Entry 2V6A (X-ray diffraction, 1.50 A resolution); this record covers chains I and O of the 16 polymer chains in the assembly.

Chain I (and O):
Name: Ribulose bisphosphate carboxylase small chain 1
From: Chlamydomonas reinhardtii
Notes: EC 4.1.1.39; chain O of this document is another copy of the same molecule, construct and numbering; everything in this record applies to it too
UniProt: P00873 (RBS1_CHLRE); residues 1-140 here correspond to UniProt positions 46-185 (UniProt number = residue number + 45)
Chain sequence (140 residues; row label = number of the first residue in the row):
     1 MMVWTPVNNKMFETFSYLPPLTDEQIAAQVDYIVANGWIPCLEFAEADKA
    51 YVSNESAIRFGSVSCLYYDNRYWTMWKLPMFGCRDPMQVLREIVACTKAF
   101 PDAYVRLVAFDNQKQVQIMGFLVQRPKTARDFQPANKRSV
Modified residues: Met-1 (n-methyl methionine; MME)

Chain I / chain O interface:
Pairs across the interface (17):
  Met-1(I) with Lys-77(O)
  Val-3(I) with Trp-76(O), hydrophobic; Lys-77(O)
  Thr-5(I) with Phe-100(O)
  Pro-6(I) with Phe-44(O), hydrophobic; Thr-74(O)
  Asn-54(I) with Ile-58(O); Arg-59(O), hydrogen bond
  Glu-55(I) with Ile-58(O)
  Ala-57(I) with Ile-58(O)
  Ile-58(I) with Ile-58(O)
  Ser-62(I) with Gly-61(O)
  Ser-64(I) with Arg-59(O), hydrogen bond (side chain-backbone)
  Tyr-67(I) with Arg-59(O), hydrogen bond (backbone-side chain)
  Tyr-68(I) with Arg-59(O)
  Val-140(I) with Ala-99(O), hydrophobic; Phe-100(O), hydrophobic
Also at the interface, not in a pair above, chain I (16 interface residues in all): Val-7, Cys-65, Leu-66
Also at the interface, not in a pair above, chain O (12 interface residues in all): Glu-46, Met-75, Leu-78

Overview:
16 residues of chain I face 12 of chain O across their interface, with 3 hydrogen bonds. Polar contacts
include Asn-54(I)/Arg-59(O), Ser-64(I)/Arg-59(O) and Tyr-67(I)/Arg-59(O).
Both chains are Ribulose bisphosphate carboxylase small chain 1 (Chlamydomonas reinhardtii). Entry 2V6A
(Crystal structure of Chlamydomonas reinhardtii Rubisco with large- subunit mutations V331A, G344S) was
determined by X-ray diffraction together with 2V67, 2V68, 2V63 and 2V69 from the same study.
